1HDT - chains L and H of the 3 polymer chains in the assembly; structure by X-ray diffraction, 2.60 A resolution.

Chain L:
Molecule: Alpha-thrombin
Organism: Homo sapiens
Notes: EC 3.4.21.5
UniProt: P00734 (THRB_HUMAN); aligned to UniProt positions 331-344 over residues 1-14 (the alignment contains insertions or deletions, so no single offset holds)
Amino-acid sequence (33 residues; row label = number of the first residue in the row; a row labelled like 14A-14M holds insertion residues (14A, then the next letters in order)):
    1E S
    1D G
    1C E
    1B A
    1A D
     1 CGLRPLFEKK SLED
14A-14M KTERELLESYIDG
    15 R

Chain H:
Molecule: Alpha-thrombin
Organism: Homo sapiens
Notes: EC 3.4.21.5
UniProt: P00734 (THRB_HUMAN); the construct lacks a stretch of the UniProt sequence and is renumbered around it, so the offset changes along the chain: 16-36 = UniProt 364-384; 37-60 = UniProt 386-409; 61-77 = UniProt 419-435; 78-97 = UniProt 437-456; 7 more segments
Amino-acid sequence (259 residues; each row starts with the number of its first residue; note: 1 number in that range is skipped by the numbering (no residue carries it; nothing is unmodelled there); a row labelled like 60A-60I holds insertion residues (60A, then the next letters in order)):
    16 IVEGSDAEIG MSPWQVMLFR K
   36A S
    37 PQELLCGASL ISDRWVLTAA HCLL
60A-60I YPPWDKNFT
    61 ENDLLVRIGK HSRTRYE
   77A R
    78 NIEKISMLEK IYIHPRYNWR
   97A E
    98 NLDRDIALMK LKKPVAFSDY IHPVCLPDRE TA
129A-129C ASL
   130 LQAGYKGRVT GWGNLKETWT
149A-149E ANVGK
   150 GQPSVLQVVN LPIVERPVCK DSTRIRITDN MFCAG
  184A Y
   185 KP
186A-186D DEGK
   187 RGDACEGDSG GPFVMKSP
204A-204B FN
   205 NRWYQMGIVS WGE
   219 GCD
  221A R
   222 DGKYGFYTHV FRLKKWIQKV IDQFGE
Disulfide bonds: Cys42-Cys58, Cys168-Cys182, Cys191-Cys220
Small-molecule neighbours: bms-183507 (0E7; methyl N-(4-carbamimidamidobutanoyl)-L-phenylalanyl-L-allothreonyl-L-phenylalaninate): His57, Tyr60A, Trp60D, Glu97A, Asn98, Leu99, Ile174, Asp189, Ala190, Cys191, Glu192, Asp194, Ser195, Val213, Ser214, Trp215, Gly216, Glu217, Gly219, Cys220, Gly226
Swiss-Prot annotation at these positions:
  - region: Ala183 to Val200 (High affinity receptor-binding region which is also known as the TP508 peptide)
  - active site (Charge relay system): His57, Asp102, Ser195
  - glycosylation: Asn60G (N-linked (GlcNAc...) (complex) asparagine)

How chain L and chain H interact:
Inter-chain disulfides: Cys1(L)-Cys122(H)
Residue-residue contacts (52; chain L residue first):
  Cys1(L) - Pro120(H)
  Cys1(L) - Cys122(H)  disulfide
  Cys1(L) - Arg206(H)
  Asp1A(L) - His119(H)  salt bridge
  Gly1D(L) - Ser48(H)  hydrogen bond (backbone-side chain)
  Gly1D(L) - Asp49(H)  hydrogen bond (backbone-backbone)
  Ser1E(L) - Ser48(H)
  Ser1E(L) - Ile242(H)
  Gly2(L) - Pro120(H)  hydrogen bond (backbone-backbone)
  Gly2(L) - Cys122(H)  hydrogen bond (backbone-side chain)
  Gly2(L) - Trp207(H)  hydrogen bond (backbone-backbone)
  Leu3(L) - His119(H)  hydrogen bond (backbone-side chain)
  Leu3(L) - Asn205(H)
  Arg4(L) - Gly25(H)
  Arg4(L) - Met26(H)  hydrogen bond (side chain-backbone)
  Arg4(L) - Pro28(H)
  Arg4(L) - Trp29(H)
  Arg4(L) - Arg137(H)
  Arg4(L) - Trp207(H)
  Pro5(L) - Asp116(H)
  Leu6(L) - Ile24(H)  hydrophobic
  Leu6(L) - Asp116(H)
  Phe7(L) - Glu23(H)
  Phe7(L) - Ile24(H)
  Phe7(L) - Gly25(H)
  Phe7(L) - Met26(H)  hydrophobic
  Glu8(L) - Lys202(H)  salt bridge
  Glu8(L) - Asn205(H)
  Glu8(L) - Trp207(H)  hydrogen bond
  Lys9(L) - His119(H)
  Asp14(L) - Glu23(H)
  Asp14(L) - Arg137(H)  salt bridge
  Lys14A(L) - Ser20(H)
  Lys14A(L) - Asp21(H)
  Lys14A(L) - Glu23(H)  salt bridge
  Thr14B(L) - Arg137(H)  hydrogen bond
  Thr14B(L) - Asn159(H)
  Glu14C(L) - Arg137(H)
  Glu14E(L) - Lys135(H)  salt bridge
  Glu14E(L) - Asn159(H)
  Leu14F(L) - Lys135(H)
  Leu14F(L) - Asn159(H)
  Leu14F(L) - Trp207(H)  hydrophobic
  Leu14G(L) - Lys202(H)
  Leu14G(L) - Pro204(H)  hydrophobic
  Ser14I(L) - Tyr134(H)
  Ser14I(L) - Lys135(H)  hydrogen bond (side chain-backbone)
  Tyr14J(L) - Leu129C(H)  hydrophobic
  Tyr14J(L) - Tyr134(H)  hydrophobic
  Tyr14J(L) - Lys202(H)  hydrogen bond (side chain-backbone)
  Tyr14J(L) - Pro204(H)
  Ile14K(L) - Tyr134(H)
Also at the interface, not in a pair above, chain L (24 interface residues in all): Ala1B, Glu1C
Also at the interface, not in a pair above, chain H (34 interface residues in all): Ala22, Ser27, Ile47, Phe114, Ser115, Tyr117, Val121, Gly133, Tyr184A

In short:
The interface between chain L and chain H involves 24 residues on one side and 34 on the other; the contacts
include 1 disulfide bond, 11 hydrogen bonds and 5 salt bridges. Among the polar pairs are Asp1A(L)-His119(H),
Glu8(L)-Lys202(H) and Lys14A(L)-Glu23(H).
Here chain L is Alpha-thrombin and chain H is Alpha-thrombin, both from Homo sapiens. Entry 1HDT (Structure of
a retro-binding peptide inhibitor complexed with human alpha-thrombin) was determined by X-ray diffraction.
